Entry 1NG5 (X-ray diffraction, 2.00 A resolution); this record covers chain A.

== Chain A ==
Protein: sortase B
From: Staphylococcus aureus subsp. aureus
UniProt: Q7A650 (Q7A650_STAAN); residues 2-215 here correspond to UniProt positions 31-244 (UniProt number = residue number + 29)
Sequence (215 residues; numbered 1 to 215; the number before each row is that of its first residue):
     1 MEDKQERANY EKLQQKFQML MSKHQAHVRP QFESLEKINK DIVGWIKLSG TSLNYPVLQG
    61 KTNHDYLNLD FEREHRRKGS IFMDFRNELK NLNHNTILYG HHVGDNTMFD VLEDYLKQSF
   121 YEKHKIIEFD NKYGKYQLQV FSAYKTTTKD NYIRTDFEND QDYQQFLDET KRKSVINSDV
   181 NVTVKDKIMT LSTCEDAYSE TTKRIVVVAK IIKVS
Not modelled in the structure: 1-4
Construct notes: initiating methionine (1)
What the authors report for this chain:
  - catalytic residues: His101, Cys194, Asp196
  - contacts within the chain: His101-Asp196

== Overview ==
From the paper: catalytic residues His101, Cys194 and Asp196; contacts within the chain involving Asp196 and
His101.
Chain A is sortase B (Staphylococcus aureus subsp. aureus); the structure, 2.0 A crystal structure of
Staphylococcus aureus Sortase B, was determined by X-ray diffraction, deposited together with 1RZ2.
